Entry 8YON (electron microscopy, 6.73 A resolution (low resolution: residue-level contacts below are approximate; hydrogen-bond / salt-bridge calls are withheld)); this record covers chains A and D of the 6 polymer chains in the assembly.

== Chain A ==
Name: DNA topoisomerase medium subunit
From: Escherichia phage T4
Notes: EC 5.6.2.2
Reference sequence: P07065 (TOP5_BPT4); numbering as in UniProt (aligned over 1-442)
Sequence (452 residues; numbered 1 to 452; the number before each row is that of its first residue):
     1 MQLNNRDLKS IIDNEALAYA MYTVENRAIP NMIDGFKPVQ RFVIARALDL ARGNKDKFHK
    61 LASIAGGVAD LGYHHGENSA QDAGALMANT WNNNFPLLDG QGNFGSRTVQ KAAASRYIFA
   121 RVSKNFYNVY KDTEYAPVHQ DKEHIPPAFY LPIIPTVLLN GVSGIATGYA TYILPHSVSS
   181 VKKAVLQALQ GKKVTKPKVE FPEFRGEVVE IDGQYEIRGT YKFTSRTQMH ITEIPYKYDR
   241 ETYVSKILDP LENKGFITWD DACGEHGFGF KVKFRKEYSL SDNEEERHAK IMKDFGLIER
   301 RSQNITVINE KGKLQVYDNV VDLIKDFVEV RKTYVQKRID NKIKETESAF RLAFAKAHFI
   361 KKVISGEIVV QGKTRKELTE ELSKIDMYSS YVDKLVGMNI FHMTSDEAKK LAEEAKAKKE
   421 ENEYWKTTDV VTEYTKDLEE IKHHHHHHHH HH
Unresolved in the structure: 442-452
Construct notes: expression tag (443-452)

== Chain D ==
Name: DNA topoisomerase (ATP-hydrolyzing)
From: Enterobacteria phage T6
Notes: EC 5.6.2.2
Reference sequence: A0A346FJ89 (A0A346FJ89_BPT6); residues 1-605 here = UniProt positions 1-605
Sequence (611 residues; numbered 1 to 611; the number before each row is that of its first residue):
     1 MIKNEIKILS DIEHIKKRSG MYIGSSANEM HERFLFGKWE SVQYVPGLVK LIDEIIDNSV
    61 DEGIRTKFKF ANKINVTIKN NQVTVEDNGR GIPQAMVKTP TGEEIPGPVA AWTIPKAGGN
   121 FGDDKERVTG GMNGVGSSLT NIFSVMFVGE TGDGQNNIVV RCSNGMENKS WETIPGKWKG
   181 TRVTFIPDFM SFETNELSQV YLDITLDRLQ TLAVVYPDIQ FTFNGKKVQG NFKKYARQYD
   241 EHAIVQEQEN CSIAVGRSPD GFRQLTYVNN IHTKNGGHHI DCVMDDICED LIPQIKRKFK
   301 IDVTKARVKE CLTIVMFVRD MKNMRFDSQT KERLTSPFGE IRSHIQLDAK KISRAILNNE
   361 AILMPIIEAA LARKLAAEKA AETKAAKKAS KAKVHKHIKA NLCGKDADTT LFLTEGDSAI
   421 GYLIDVRDKE LHGGYPLRGK VLNSWGMSYA DMLKNKELFD ICAITGLVLG EKAENLNYHN
   481 IAIMTDADHD GLGSIYPSLL GFFSNWPELF EQGRIRFVKT PVIIAHVGKK QEWFYTVAEY
   541 ESAKDALPKH SIRYIKGLGS LEKSEYREMI QNPVYDVVKL PENWKELFEM LMGDNADLRK
   601 EWMSQHHHHH H
Unresolved in the structure: 606-611
Construct notes: expression tag (606-611)
Ligand contacts: AMP-PNP (ANP; phosphoaminophosphonic acid-adenylate ester): E54, I55, D57, N58, S59, D61, E62, R65, I92, W112, G119, N120, G131, M132, N133, G134, V135, G136, S137, T181, V183, Q329, K331

== Chain A / chain D interface ==
Contacting residue pairs (52):
  M1(A) with Q571(D); N572(D); P573(D)
  Q2(A) with P573(D); V574(D); Y575(D)
  L3(A) with Y575(D); V577(D)
  N4(A) with Y575(D); D576(D); V577(D)
  N5(A) with V577(D); K579(D)
  R6(A) with D576(D); V577(D); V578(D); K579(D)
  D7(A) with K579(D)
  L8(A) with P581(D); L587(D); F588(D)
  I12(A) with L587(D); L591(D); W602(D)
  E15(A) with L492(D); Y496(D)
  A16(A) with W602(D)
  L17(A) with W602(D); M603(D)
  Y19(A) with H489(D); D490(D); G493(D); S494(D)
  A20(A) with W602(D)
  Y22(A) with H489(D)
  R27(A) with H489(D); D490(D)
  H74(A) with Y554(D); K556(D)
  H75(A) with H489(D); K556(D)
  Q140(A) with E541(D); K544(D)
  T167(A) with R599(D)
  G168(A) with A596(D); R599(D); K600(D)
  Y169(A) with R599(D); K600(D); M603(D); S604(D)
  L314(A) with M603(D)
Also at the interface, not in a pair above, chain A (27 interface residues in all): K9, I11, D13, G76
Also at the interface, not in a pair above, chain D (31 interface residues in all): K440, W584

== Overview ==
27 residues of chain A and 31 residues of chain D are in contact. Chain D binds AMP-PNP.
Chain A is DNA topoisomerase medium subunit (Escherichia phage T4) and chain D is DNA topoisomerase
(ATP-hydrolyzing) (Enterobacteria phage T6); the structure, structure of phage T6 full-length topoisomerase II
bound with DNA, was determined by electron microscopy (same publication as 8YLU, 8YO3, 8YO4, 8YO5, 8YO7 and
8YOD).
